Entry 6EA8 (X-ray diffraction, 2.60 A resolution); this record covers chain A.

Chain A:
Name: Protein B2
Source organism: Vaccinia virus WR
Reference sequence: Q01225 (B2_VACCW); residue numbers follow UniProt; this construct covers 1-219
Chain sequence (220 residues; each row starts with the number of its first residue; numbering starts at 0):
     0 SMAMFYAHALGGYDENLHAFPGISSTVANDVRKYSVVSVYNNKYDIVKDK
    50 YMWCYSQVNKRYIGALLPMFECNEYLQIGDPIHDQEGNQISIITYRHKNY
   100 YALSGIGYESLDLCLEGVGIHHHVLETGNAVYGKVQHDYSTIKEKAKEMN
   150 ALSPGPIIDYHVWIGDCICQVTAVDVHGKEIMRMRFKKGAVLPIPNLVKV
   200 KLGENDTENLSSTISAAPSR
Disordered / not traced: 195-219
Construct notes: expression tag (0)
Small-molecule neighbours: J2A ((2S,5R,7R,8R,10R,12aR,14R,15R,15aS,16R)-7-(2-amino-6-oxo-3,6-dihydro-9H-purin-9-yl)-14-(6-amino-9H-purin-9-yl)-15,16-dihydroxy-2,10-disulfanyloctahydro-2H,10H,12H-5,8-methano-2lambda~5~,10lambda~5~-furo[3,2-l][1,3,6,9,11,2,10]pentaoxadiphosphacyclotetradecine-2,10-dione): Ala129, Val130, Tyr131, Tyr138, Ile141, Lys142, Ala145, Asn149, Ile167, Gln169, Glu179, Arg182, Arg184, Lys186
Curated features (UniProtKB/Swiss-Prot):
  - active site: His17 (Proton donor), Tyr138 (Shared with catalytic histidine of dimeric partner), Lys142 (Proton acceptor)
  - site (Substrate binding): Arg60, Ile105, Asn149, Gln169, Arg182, Arg184, Lys186
  - mutagenesis: His17 (H17A: Complete loss of 2',3'-cGAMP cleavage), Arg60 (R60A: Stalls the 2',3'-cGAMP cleavage reaction at an intermediary stage), Tyr138 (Y138A: Stalls the 2',3'-cGAMP cleavage reaction at an intermediary stage), Lys142 (K142A: Complete loss of 2',3'-cGAMP cleavage), Gln169 (Q169A: No effect on 2',3'-cGAMP cleavage reaction), Arg182 (R182A: Stalls the 2',3'-cGAMP cleavage reaction at an intermediary stage), Arg184 (R184A: Complete loss of 2',3'-cGAMP cleavage), Lys186 (K186A: Stalls the 2',3'-cGAMP cleavage reaction at an intermediary stage)
From the paper describing this entry:
  - catalytic residues: His17, Tyr138, Lys142
  - binding site for J2A: His17, Tyr138, Lys142
  - mutagenesis - H17A: abolished catalytic activity on 2'3' cGAMP
  - mutagenesis - H17A: increased signaling

In short:
Ligands of chain A: compound J2A. Curated annotation (UniProt) lists 3 active-site residues and 8 mutagenesis
sites. From the paper: catalytic residues His17, Tyr138 and Lys142; H17A abolishes catalytic activity on 2'3'
cGAMP.
Chain A is Protein B2 (Vaccinia virus WR); the structure, Structure of VACV poxin in pre-reactive state with
nonhydrolyzable 2'3' cGAMP, was determined by X-ray diffraction, deposited together with 6EA6 and 6EA9.
